PDB entry 5M5X | electron microscopy, 4.00 A resolution | chains A and B of the 17 polymer chains in the assembly

[Chain A]
Name: DNA-directed RNA polymerase I subunit RPA190
From: Saccharomyces cerevisiae
Notes: EC 2.7.7.6
UniProt: P10964 (RPA1_YEAST); residue numbers follow UniProt; this construct covers 1-1664
Amino-acid sequence (1664 residues; numbered 1 to 1664; the number before each row is that of its first residue):
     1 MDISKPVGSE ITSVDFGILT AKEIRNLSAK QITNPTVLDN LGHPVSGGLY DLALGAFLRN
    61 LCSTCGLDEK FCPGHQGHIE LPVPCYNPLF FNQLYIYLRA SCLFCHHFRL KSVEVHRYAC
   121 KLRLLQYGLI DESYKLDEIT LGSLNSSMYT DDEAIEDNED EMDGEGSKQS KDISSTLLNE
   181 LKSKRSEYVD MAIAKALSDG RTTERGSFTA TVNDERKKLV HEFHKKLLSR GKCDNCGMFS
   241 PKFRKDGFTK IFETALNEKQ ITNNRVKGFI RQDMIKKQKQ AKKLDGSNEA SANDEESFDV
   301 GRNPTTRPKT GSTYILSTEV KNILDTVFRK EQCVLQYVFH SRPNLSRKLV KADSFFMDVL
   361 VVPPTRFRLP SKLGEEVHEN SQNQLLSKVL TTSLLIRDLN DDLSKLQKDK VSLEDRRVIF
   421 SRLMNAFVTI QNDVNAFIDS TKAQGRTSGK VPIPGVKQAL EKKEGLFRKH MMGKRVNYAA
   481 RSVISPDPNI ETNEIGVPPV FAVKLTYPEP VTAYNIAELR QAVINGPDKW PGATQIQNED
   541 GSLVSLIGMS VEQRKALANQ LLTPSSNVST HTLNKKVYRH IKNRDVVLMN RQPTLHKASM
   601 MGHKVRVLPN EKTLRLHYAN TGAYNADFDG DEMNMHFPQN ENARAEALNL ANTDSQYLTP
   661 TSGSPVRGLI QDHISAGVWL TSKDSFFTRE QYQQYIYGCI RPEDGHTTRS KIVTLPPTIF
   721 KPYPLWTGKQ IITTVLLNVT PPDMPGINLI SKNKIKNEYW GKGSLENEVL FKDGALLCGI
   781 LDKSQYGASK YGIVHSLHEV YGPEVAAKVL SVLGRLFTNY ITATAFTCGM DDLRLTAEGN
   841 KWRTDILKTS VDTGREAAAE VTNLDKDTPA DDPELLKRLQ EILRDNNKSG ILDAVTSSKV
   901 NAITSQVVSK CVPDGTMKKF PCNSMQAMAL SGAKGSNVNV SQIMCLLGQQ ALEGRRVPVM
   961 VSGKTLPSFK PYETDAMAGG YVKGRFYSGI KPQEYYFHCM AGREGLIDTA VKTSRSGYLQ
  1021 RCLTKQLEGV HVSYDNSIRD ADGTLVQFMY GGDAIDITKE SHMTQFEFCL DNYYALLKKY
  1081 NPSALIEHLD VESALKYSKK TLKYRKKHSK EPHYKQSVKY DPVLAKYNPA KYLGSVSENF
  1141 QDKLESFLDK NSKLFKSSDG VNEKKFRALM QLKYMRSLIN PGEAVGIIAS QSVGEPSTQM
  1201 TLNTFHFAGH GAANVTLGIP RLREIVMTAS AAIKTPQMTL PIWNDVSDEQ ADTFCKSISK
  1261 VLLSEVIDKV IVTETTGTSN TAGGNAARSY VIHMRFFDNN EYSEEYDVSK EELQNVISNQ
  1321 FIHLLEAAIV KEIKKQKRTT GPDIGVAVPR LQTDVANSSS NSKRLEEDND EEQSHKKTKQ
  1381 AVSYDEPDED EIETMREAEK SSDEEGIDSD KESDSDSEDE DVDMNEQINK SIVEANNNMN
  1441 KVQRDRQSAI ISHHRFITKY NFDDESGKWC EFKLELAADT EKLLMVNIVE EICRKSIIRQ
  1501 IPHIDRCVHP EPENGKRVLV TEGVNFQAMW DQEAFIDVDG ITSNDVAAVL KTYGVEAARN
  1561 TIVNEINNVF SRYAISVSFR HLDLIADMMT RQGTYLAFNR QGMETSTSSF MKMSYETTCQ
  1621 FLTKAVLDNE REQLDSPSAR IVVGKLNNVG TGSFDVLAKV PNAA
Disordered / not traced: 143-171, 271-311, 372-377, 407-416, 1154-1159, 1206-1213, 1278-1286, 1339-1437, 1664
Ion coordination: Zn2+ site 1: Cys62, Cys65, Cys72, His75; Zn2+ site 2: Cys102, Cys105, Cys233, Cys236
Reported in the primary citation:
  - conformationally variable residues (order/disorder transition): Ala443 to Gly455, Lys1012 to Ser1016

[Chain B]
Name: DNA-directed RNA polymerase I subunit RPA135
From: Saccharomyces cerevisiae
Notes: EC 2.7.7.6
UniProt: P22138 (RPA2_YEAST); residue numbers follow UniProt; this construct covers 1-1203
Amino-acid sequence (1203 residues; numbered 1 to 1203; the number before each row is that of its first residue):
     1 MSKVIKPPGQ ARTADFRTLE RESRFINPPK DKSAFPLLQE AVQPHIGSFN ALTEGPDGGL
    61 LNLGVKDIGE KVIFDGKPLN SEDEISNSGY LGNKLSVSVE QVSIAKPMSN DGVSSAVERK
   121 VYPSESRQRL TSYRGKLLLK LKWSVNNGEE NLFEVRDCGG LPVMLQSNRC HLNKMSPYEL
   181 VQHKEESDEI GGYFIVNGIE KLIRMLIVQR RNHPMAIIRP SFANRGASYS HYGIQIRSVR
   241 PDQTSQTNVL HYLNDGQVTF RFSWRKNEYL VPVVMILKAL CHTSDREIFD GIIGNDVKDS
   301 FLTDRLELLL RGFKKRYPHL QNRTQVLQYL GDKFRVVFQA SPDQSDLEVG QEVLDRIVLV
   361 HLGKDGSQDK FRMLLFMIRK LYSLVAGECS PDNPDATQHQ EVLLGGFLYG MILKEKIDEY
   421 LQNIIAQVRM DINRGMAINF KDKRYMSRVL MRVNENIGSK MQYFLSTGNL VSQSGLDLQQ
   481 VSGYTVVAEK INFYRFISHF RMVHRGSFFA QLKTTTVRKL LPESWGFLCP VHTPDGSPCG
   541 LLNHFAHKCR ISTQQSDVSR IPSILYSLGV APASHTFAAG PSLCCVQIDG KIIGWVSHEQ
   601 GKIIADTLRY WKVEGKTPGL PIDLEIGYVP PSTRGQYPGL YLFGGHSRML RPVRYLPLDK
   661 EDIVGPFEQV YMNIAVTPQE IQNNVHTHVE FTPTNILSIL ANLTPFSDFN QSPRNMYQCQ
   721 MGKQTMGTPG VALCHRSDNK LYRLQTGQTP IVKANLYDDY GMDNFPNGFN AVVAVISYTG
   781 YDMDDAMIIN KSADERGFGY GTMYKTEKVD LALNRNRGDP ITQHFGFGND EWPKEWLEKL
   841 DEDGLPYIGT YVEEGDPICA YFDDTLNKTK IKTYHSSEPA YIEEVNLIGD ESNKFQELQT
   901 VSIKYRIRRT PQIGDKFSSR HGQKGVCSRK WPTIDMPFSE TGIQPDIIIN PHAFPSRMTI
   961 GMFVESLAGK AGALHGIAQD STPWIFNEDD TPADYFGEQL AKAGYNYHGN EPMYSGATGE
  1021 ELRADIYVGV VYYQRLRHMV NDKFQVRSTG PVNSLTMQPV KGRKRHGGIR VGEMERDALI
  1081 GHGTSFLLQD RLLNSSDYTQ ASVCRECGSI LTTQQSVPRI GSISTVCCRR CSMRFEDAKK
  1141 LLTKSEDGEK IFIDDSQIWE DGQGNKFVGG NETTTVAIPF VLKYLDSELS AMGIRLRYNV
  1201 EPK
Disordered / not traced: 1-12, 81-84, 112-116, 814-818, 1141-1147
Ion coordination: Zn2+: Cys1104, Cys1107, Cys1128, Cys1131
Reported in the primary citation:
  - binding site for Template DNA: Arg452
  - conformationally variable residues (loop rearrangement): Ile218 to Tyr232

[Chain A / chain B interface]
Pairs across the interface (312):
  Met1(A) with Asn1094(B), hydrogen bond; Tyr1098(B)
  Lys5(A) with Tyr1098(B); Gln1100(B), hydrogen bond (backbone-side chain)
  Val7(A) with Val1176(B), hydrophobic; Ala1177(B)
  Ser9(A) with Thr1174(B); Val1176(B); Glu1201(B), hydrogen bond (side chain-backbone)
  Glu10(A) with Val1200(B); Glu1201(B), hydrogen bond (backbone-backbone)
  Ile11(A) with Val1176(B), hydrophobic; Glu1201(B)
  Thr12(A) with Glu1201(B), hydrogen bond
  Ser13(A) with Asn1199(B)
  Val14(A) with Arg1197(B); Tyr1198(B), hydrophobic
  Asp15(A) with Arg1197(B), salt bridge
  Phe16(A) with Arg1195(B); Leu1196(B), hydrophobic
  Gly17(A) with Ile1194(B); Arg1195(B), hydrogen bond (backbone-backbone)
  Ile18(A) with Gly1193(B)
  Leu19(A) with Gly1193(B), hydrogen bond (backbone-backbone); Ile1194(B); Arg1195(B)
  Glu23(A) with Arg1130(B), salt bridge
  Asn26(A) with Arg1129(B); Met1133(B); Arg1134(B), hydrogen bond
  Leu27(A) with Thr1112(B); Arg1129(B), hydrogen bond (backbone-side chain); Arg1130(B)
  Ala29(A) with Arg1129(B)
  Lys30(A) with Gln1163(B)
  Ser63(A) with Gly1162(B); Gln1163(B), hydrogen bond (backbone-backbone)
  Thr64(A) with Asp1161(B); Gly1162(B), hydrogen bond (backbone-backbone)
  Cys65(A) with Gln1115(B); Val1117(B)
  His75(A) with Gln1114(B); Arg1129(B)
  Gln76(A) with Leu1111(B); Arg1129(B); Ser1190(B), hydrogen bond
  Phe90(A) with Ile1194(B), hydrophobic
  Val361(A) with Ser1190(B); Ala1191(B)
  Pro363(A) with Ser1187(B)
  Pro364(A) with Ser1187(B)
  Arg366(A) with Ser1054(B); Met1057(B), hydrogen bond; Phe1180(B)
  Phe367(A) with Leu1055(B); Phe1180(B), hydrophobic; Tyr1184(B), hydrophobic; Ser1187(B)
  Leu369(A) with Ser1054(B)
  Val456(A) with Glu1188(B); Met1192(B), hydrophobic
  Lys457(A) with Met1192(B)
  Leu460(A) with Leu1185(B), hydrophobic; Glu1188(B); Met1192(B), hydrophobic
  Phe467(A) with Leu1185(B), hydrophobic
  Arg468(A) with Arg1070(B), hydrogen bond (backbone-side chain); Glu1073(B), salt bridge
  Lys469(A) with Arg1070(B)
  His470(A) with Thr1056(B); Gln1058(B); Val1181(B)
  Met471(A) with Val1181(B); Leu1185(B), hydrophobic
  Met472(A) with Glu1073(B); Arg1076(B); Leu1092(B)
  Gly473(A) with Arg1070(B); Val1071(B)
  Lys474(A) with Arg1070(B); Val1071(B), hydrogen bond (backbone-backbone); Leu1092(B), hydrogen bond (side chain-backbone); Leu1093(B); Asp1097(B), salt bridge
  Arg475(A) with Gln1058(B); Pro1059(B); Lys1061(B); Gly1068(B); Ile1069(B); Arg1070(B); Ser1096(B)
  Val476(A) with Ile1069(B), hydrogen bond (backbone-backbone); Val1071(B), hydrophobic; Arg1091(B)
  Asn477(A) with Arg1047(B); Ser1048(B), hydrogen bond (side chain-backbone); Arg1091(B), hydrogen bond (backbone-side chain)
  Tyr478(A) with Arg1047(B), hydrogen bond (backbone-backbone); Ser1048(B); Thr1049(B)
  Ala479(A) with Val1046(B); Arg1047(B), hydrogen bond (backbone-backbone); Ile1069(B)
  Ala480(A) with Gln1045(B); Val1046(B), hydrophobic; Ile1069(B)
  Arg481(A) with Gln1045(B), hydrogen bond (backbone-backbone); Ile1069(B)
  Val483(A) with Met1039(B), hydrophobic
  Pro486(A) with Tyr781(B); Met783(B), hydrophobic; Ser928(B)
  Asp487(A) with Tyr781(B)
  Pro488(A) with Tyr781(B)
  Val500(A) with Phe1044(B), hydrophobic
  Phe501(A) with Gln1045(B); Val1046(B), hydrophobic
  Lys504(A) with Val1046(B); Ser1048(B), hydrogen bond (backbone-side chain)
  Leu505(A) with Val1046(B), hydrophobic; Arg1047(B); Ser1048(B)
  Leu588(A) with Leu1087(B), hydrophobic
  Asn590(A) with Glu1075(B)
  Thr594(A) with Met1074(B); Glu1075(B); Ala1078(B)
  Lys597(A) with Gly1081(B); His1082(B), hydrogen bond (backbone-side chain)
  Met600(A) with Glu1075(B); Leu1079(B), hydrophobic; His1082(B), hydrogen bond (backbone-side chain)
  Glu611(A) with Gln912(B), hydrogen bond; Ile913(B)
  Lys612(A) with Phe1044(B)
  Thr613(A) with Ile913(B)
  Tyr618(A) with Gly780(B), hydrogen bond (side chain-backbone); Tyr781(B); Met783(B), hydrophobic
  Phe628(A) with Met783(B), hydrophobic; Asp785(B); Val926(B)
  Asp629(A) with Asp785(B), hydrogen bond (backbone-side chain); Lys916(B); Lys924(B); Val926(B)
  Gly630(A) with Val926(B)
  Glu632(A) with Lys1043(B), salt bridge
  Asn634(A) with Ile1069(B)
  His636(A) with Val1071(B)
  Phe637(A) with Arg1091(B), hydrogen bond (backbone-side chain)
  Pro638(A) with Arg1091(B)
  Gln639(A) with Arg1091(B)
  Asn640(A) with Asp1090(B), hydrogen bond
  Asn642(A) with Phe1086(B)
  Ala643(A) with Leu1087(B)
  Glu646(A) with Thr1084(B); Phe1086(B); Leu1087(B)
  Ala647(A) with Leu1087(B), hydrophobic
  Leu650(A) with His1082(B); Gly1083(B); Thr1084(B)
  Ala651(A) with His1082(B)
  Gln656(A) with His1082(B), hydrogen bond
  Ile670(A) with Met783(B), hydrophobic; Asp784(B)
  Gln671(A) with Asp784(B); His952(B), hydrogen bond (backbone-side chain)
  Asp672(A) with Asp782(B); Met783(B); His952(B), salt bridge
  Ser675(A) with His952(B)
  Trp679(A) with Arg1023(B)
  Ile821(A) with Ser777(B); Tyr778(B), hydrophobic
  Thr822(A) with Tyr778(B); Thr1018(B)
  Ala823(A) with Thr1018(B)
  Thr824(A) with Arg1023(B)
  Ala825(A) with Ile776(B), hydrophobic; Ser777(B); Tyr778(B), hydrophobic; Leu1022(B), hydrophobic
  Phe826(A) with Ser777(B), hydrogen bond (backbone-side chain); Pro951(B); His952(B)
  Thr827(A) with Val775(B); Ile776(B); Ile1026(B)
  Cys828(A) with Val775(B); Pro951(B), hydrophobic; Tyr1027(B)
  Gly829(A) with Tyr1027(B)
  Met830(A) with Phe963(B), hydrophobic; Ala993(B), hydrophobic; Tyr1027(B)
  Asp831(A) with His1008(B), salt bridge
  Arg834(A) with His1008(B), hydrogen bond
  Arg843(A) with Glu988(B)
  Gln880(A) with Thr633(B), hydrogen bond
  Arg884(A) with Arg634(B)
  Met925(A) with Pro955(B), hydrophobic
  Met928(A) with Pro951(B); His952(B); Pro955(B), hydrophobic
  Lys934(A) with His952(B); Pro955(B); Ser956(B); Arg957(B)
  Asn939(A) with Pro955(B), hydrogen bond (side chain-backbone); Met958(B)
  Gln942(A) with Met958(B)
  Ile943(A) with Met958(B), hydrophobic
  Pro958(A) with Pro522(B)
  Met960(A) with Gln398(B); Leu521(B), hydrophobic; Glu523(B)
  Ser962(A) with Val670(B), hydrogen bond (side chain-backbone); Tyr671(B)
  Thr965(A) with Pro522(B)
  Pro967(A) with Pro522(B); Gln669(B); Met672(B); Ile674(B), hydrogen bond (backbone-backbone)
  Ser968(A) with Ile674(B); His686(B)
  Phe969(A) with Asn673(B)
  Pro971(A) with Asn673(B)
  Arg985(A) with Glu988(B), salt bridge
  Phe986(A) with Met958(B), hydrophobic; Ile960(B)
  Tyr987(A) with Phe709(B); Thr991(B)
  Ser988(A) with Phe709(B); Glu988(B)
  Gly989(A) with Asp708(B); Phe709(B)
  Ile990(A) with Asp708(B); Trp984(B)
  Lys991(A) with Glu680(B), salt bridge
  Pro992(A) with Val676(B), hydrophobic; Trp984(B), hydrophobic
  Gln993(A) with Trp525(B); Val676(B)
  Tyr995(A) with Ser707(B), hydrogen bond; Asn715(B), hydrogen bond; Trp984(B), hydrophobic
  Tyr996(A) with Leu520(B); Leu521(B), hydrogen bond (side chain-backbone); Pro522(B), hydrogen bond (side chain-backbone); Ser524(B); Trp525(B), hydrogen bond (side chain-backbone); Pro530(B), hydrophobic
  His998(A) with Gln711(B); Ser712(B); Pro713(B)
  Cys999(A) with Pro530(B), hydrophobic; Ser712(B), hydrogen bond
  Met1000(A) with Leu520(B), hydrophobic; Leu521(B); Pro522(B)
  Gly1002(A) with Pro713(B); Met716(B)
  Arg1003(A) with Arg518(B); Leu520(B); Cys529(B); Pro530(B), hydrogen bond (side chain-backbone); Val531(B); Thr533(B), hydrogen bond; Met716(B)
  Glu1004(A) with Lys519(B)
  Leu1006(A) with Asp535(B); Met716(B), hydrophobic; Tyr717(B)
  Ile1007(A) with Thr515(B); Arg518(B)
  Gly1017(A) with Met1074(B)
  Arg1021(A) with Glu1073(B), salt bridge
  Thr1024(A) with Asp1077(B)
  Glu1028(A) with Arg1076(B), salt bridge
  Ala1184(A) with Ile1080(B)
  Ile1187(A) with Asp1077(B); Ile1080(B), hydrophobic; Gly1081(B)
  Gln1191(A) with Asp1077(B), hydrogen bond (side chain-backbone); Ala1078(B)
  Glu1332(A) with Asp255(B)
  Lys1482(A) with Glu307(B)
  Met1485(A) with Asp304(B)
  Asn1487(A) with Asn254(B)
  Leu1622(A) with Leu1189(B), hydrophobic
  Val1626(A) with Ile1194(B), hydrophobic
  Arg1631(A) with Asn1199(B)
  Ile1641(A) with Arg1076(B); Leu1092(B), hydrophobic; Leu1093(B)
  Val1642(A) with Pro1179(B); Leu1182(B), hydrophobic
  Val1643(A) with Leu1093(B); Leu1182(B), hydrophobic
  Lys1645(A) with Gln1089(B), hydrogen bond (backbone-side chain)
  Leu1646(A) with Ser1085(B), hydrogen bond (backbone-side chain); Phe1086(B), hydrophobic; Gln1089(B)
  Asn1647(A) with Ile1080(B); Ser1085(B), hydrogen bond (backbone-side chain)
  Val1649(A) with Ile1080(B), hydrophobic
  Gly1650(A) with Gly1083(B)
  Thr1651(A) with Gly1083(B), hydrogen bond (backbone-backbone); Ser1085(B); Phe1086(B)
Other interface residues (no listed pair), chain A (185 interface residues in all): Asp2, Gly8, Ser28, Ala53, Gly66, Phe71, Pro73, Asn87, Leu89, Leu360, Phe437, Ser485, Gln535, Gln592, His596, Arg615, Thr621, Asp627, Leu833, Ala929, Lys970, Ala1010, Gln1020, Ile1188, Gln1336, Gly1652
Other interface residues (no listed pair), chain B (180 interface residues in all): Leu308, Lys315, Ala396, Gly536, Gly540, Ala675, Gln682, Asn710, Ala786, Gly925, Cys927, Ala953, Phe954, Leu967, Asn987, Asp994, Tyr1007, Asn1010, Ser1015, Ala1017, Asp1025, Asn1041, Leu1088, Ser1095, Ser1116, Thr1175, Lys1183

[In short]
Chain A and chain B form an interface of 185 and 180 residues respectively, with 51 hydrogen bonds and 11 salt
bridges. Polar contacts include Asp15(A)-Arg1197(B), Glu23(A)-Arg1130(B) and Arg468(A)-Glu1073(B). The paper
reports a binding site for Template DNA at Arg452(B); conformational variability at Ala443(A), Lys1012(A) and
Ile218(B).
Here chain A is DNA-directed RNA polymerase I subunit RPA190 and chain B is DNA-directed RNA polymerase I
subunit RPA135, both from Saccharomyces cerevisiae. Entry 5M5X (RNA Polymerase I elongation complex 1) was
determined by electron microscopy (same publication as 5M5Y, 5M64 and 5M5W).
